Entry 5LWU (X-ray diffraction, 1.11 A resolution); this record covers chain A.

Chain A:
Name: Endothiapepsin
From: Cryphonectria parasitica
Notes: EC 3.4.23.22
UniProtKB: P11838 (CARP_CRYPA); residues 1-330 here correspond to UniProt positions 90-419 (UniProt number = residue number + 89)
Amino-acid sequence (330 residues; each row starts with the number of its first residue):
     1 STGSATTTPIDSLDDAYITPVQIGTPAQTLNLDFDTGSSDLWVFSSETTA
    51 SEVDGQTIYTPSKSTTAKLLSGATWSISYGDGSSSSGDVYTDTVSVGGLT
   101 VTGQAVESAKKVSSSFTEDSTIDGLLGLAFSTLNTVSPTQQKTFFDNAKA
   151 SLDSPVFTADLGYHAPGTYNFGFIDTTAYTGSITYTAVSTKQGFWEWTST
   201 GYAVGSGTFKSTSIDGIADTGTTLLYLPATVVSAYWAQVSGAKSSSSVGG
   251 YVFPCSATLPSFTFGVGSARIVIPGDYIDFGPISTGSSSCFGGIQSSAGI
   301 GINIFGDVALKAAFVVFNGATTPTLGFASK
Cystine bridges: Cys255-Cys290
Small-molecule neighbours:
  - trifluoroacetic acid (TFA), molecule 1: Ala129, Phe130, Ser131, Thr143, Phe145, Asp146, Lys149, Trp195, Gly319
  - trifluoroacetic acid (TFA), molecule 2: Gly241, Ala242, Lys243, Val252, Phe253, Pro254, Ser288, Ser289, Cys290
Curated features (UniProtKB/Swiss-Prot):
  - active site: Asp35, Ser199

Overview:
Ligands of chain A: trifluoroacetic acid. Curated annotation (UniProt) lists active-site residues Asp35 and
Ser199.
Chain A is Endothiapepsin (Cryphonectria parasitica); the structure, Structure resulting from an
endothiapepsin crystal soaked with a dimeric derivative of fragment 177, was determined by X-ray diffraction,
deposited together with 5LWR, 5LWS and 5LWT.
